PDB entry 9G2B | electron microscopy, 3.20 A resolution | chains B and T of the 15 polymer chains in the assembly

== Chain B ==
Name: DNA-directed RNA polymerase I subunit RPA135
From: Saccharomyces cerevisiae
Notes: EC 2.7.7.6
Reference sequence: P22138 (RPA2_YEAST); residues 1-1203 here = UniProt positions 1-1203
Amino-acid sequence (1203 residues; numbered 1 to 1203; the number before each row is that of its first residue):
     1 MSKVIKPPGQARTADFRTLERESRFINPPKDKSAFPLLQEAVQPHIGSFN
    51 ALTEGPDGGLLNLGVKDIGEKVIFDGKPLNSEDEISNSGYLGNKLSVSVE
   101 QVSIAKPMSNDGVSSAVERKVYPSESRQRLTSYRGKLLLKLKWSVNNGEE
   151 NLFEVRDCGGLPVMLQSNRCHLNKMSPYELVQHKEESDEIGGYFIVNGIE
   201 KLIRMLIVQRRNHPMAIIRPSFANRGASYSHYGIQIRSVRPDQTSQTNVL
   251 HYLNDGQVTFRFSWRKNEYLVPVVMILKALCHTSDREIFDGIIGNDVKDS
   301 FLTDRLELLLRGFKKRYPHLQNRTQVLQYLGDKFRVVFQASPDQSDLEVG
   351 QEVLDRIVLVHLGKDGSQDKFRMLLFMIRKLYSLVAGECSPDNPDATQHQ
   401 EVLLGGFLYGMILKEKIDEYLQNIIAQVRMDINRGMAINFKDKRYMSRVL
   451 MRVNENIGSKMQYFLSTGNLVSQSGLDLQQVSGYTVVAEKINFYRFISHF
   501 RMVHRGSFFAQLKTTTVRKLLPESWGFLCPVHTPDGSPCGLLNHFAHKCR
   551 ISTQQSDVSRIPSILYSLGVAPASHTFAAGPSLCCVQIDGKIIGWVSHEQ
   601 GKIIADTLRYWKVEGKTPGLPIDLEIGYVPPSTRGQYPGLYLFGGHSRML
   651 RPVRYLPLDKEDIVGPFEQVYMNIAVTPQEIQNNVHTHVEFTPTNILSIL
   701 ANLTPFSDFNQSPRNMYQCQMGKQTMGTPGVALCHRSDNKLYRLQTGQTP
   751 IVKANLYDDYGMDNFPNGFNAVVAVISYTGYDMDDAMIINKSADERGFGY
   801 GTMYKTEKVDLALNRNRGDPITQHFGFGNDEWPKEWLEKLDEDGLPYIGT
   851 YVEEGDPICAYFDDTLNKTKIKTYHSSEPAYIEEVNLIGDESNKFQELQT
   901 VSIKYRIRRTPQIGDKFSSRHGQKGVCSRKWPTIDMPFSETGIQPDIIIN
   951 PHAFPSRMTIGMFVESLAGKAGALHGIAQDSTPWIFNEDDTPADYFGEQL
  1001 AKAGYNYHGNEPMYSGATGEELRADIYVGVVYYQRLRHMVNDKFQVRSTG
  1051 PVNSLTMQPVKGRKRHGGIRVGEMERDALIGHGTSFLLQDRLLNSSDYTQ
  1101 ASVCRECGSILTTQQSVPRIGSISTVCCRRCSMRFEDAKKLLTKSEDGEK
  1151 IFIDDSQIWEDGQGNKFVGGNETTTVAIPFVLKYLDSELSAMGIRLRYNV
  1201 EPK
Unresolved in the structure: 1-9, 79-88, 112-115, 1139-1154
Swiss-Prot annotation at these positions:
  - zinc finger: Cys1104 to Cys1131 (C4-type)
  - modified residue: Ser2 (N-acetylserine), Ser81 (Phosphoserine), Ser1156 (Phosphoserine)
  - mutagenesis: Cys1104 (C1104A: No effect; when associated with A-1107; A-1128 and A-1131), Cys1107 (C1107A: Lethal. Abolishes recruitment of RPA1 to Pol I. No effect; when associated with A-1104; A-1128 and A-1131), Cys1127 (C1127R: Responsible of suppression of RPA190-5 and RPA190-1 mutations), Cys1128 (C1128A: No effect; when associated with A-1104; A-1107 and A-1131), Cys1131 (C1131A: No effect; when associated with A-1104; A-1107 and A-1128)
Metal / ion sites: Zn2+: Cys1104, Cys1107, Cys1128, Cys1131

== Chain T ==
Molecule: Template DNA
Sequence (38 nucleotides; each row starts with the number of its first residue):
     1 CTACCGATAAGCAGATXCTCTCGATTGCGTATGAAATC
Unresolved in the structure: 33-38
Modified positions: 3DR (1',2'-dideoxyribofuranose-5'-phosphate) at position 17

== Interface between chain B and chain T ==
Pairs across the interface - 19 pairs, chain B then chain T:
  Asn197(B) with DT25(T), phosphate contact
  Ile199(B) with DA24(T), phosphate contact; DT25(T), phosphate contact
  Met430(B) with DT30(T), phosphate contact
  Tyr463(B) with DT26(T), phosphate contact
  Lys513(B) with DT16(T), sugar contact
  Asn739(B) with DG23(T), sugar contact; DA24(T), phosphate contact
  Gln1045(B) with DC20(T), hydrogen bond to the phosphate; DT21(T), hydrogen bond to the phosphate
  Gly1062(B) with DT21(T), phosphate contact
  Arg1063(B) with DT21(T), hydrogen bond to the phosphate; DC22(T), salt bridge to the phosphate
  Lys1064(B) with DC22(T), phosphate contact; DG23(T), salt bridge to the phosphate
  Ile1069(B) with DC20(T), phosphate contact
  Arg1070(B) with DT19(T), salt bridge to the phosphate; DC20(T), hydrogen bond to the phosphate
  Met1074(B) with DC18(T), sugar contact
Other interface residues (no listed pair), chain B (20 interface residues in all): Gln427, Ser466, Thr467, Lys740, Asp1042, Gly1068, Gly1072
Other interface residues (no listed pair), chain T (12 interface residues in all): DA31

== Overview ==
20 residues of chain B and 12 residues of chain T are in contact, with 4 hydrogen bonds and 3 salt bridges.
Among the polar pairs are Gln1045(B)-DC20(T), Gln1045(B)-DT21(T) and Arg1063(B)-DT21(T). UniProt lists 5
mutagenesis sites on chain B.
Here chain B is DNA-directed RNA polymerase I subunit RPA135 (Saccharomyces cerevisiae) and chain T is
Template DNA. Entry 9G2B (Yeast RNA polymerase I elongation complex stalled by an apurinic site, 12-subunit)
was determined by electron microscopy, deposited together with 9G1V, 9G1X, 9G23, 9G24, 9G26, 9G27, 9G29 and
9G2C.
